6Y90 - chains A and B of the 6 polymer chains in the assembly; structure by electron microscopy, 3.69 A resolution.

== Chain A (and B) ==
Name: B-lymphocyte antigen CD20
Organism: Homo sapiens
Notes: chain B of this document is another copy of the same molecule, construct and numbering; everything in this record applies to it too
UniProtKB: P11836 (CD20_HUMAN); residues 45-216 here = UniProt positions 45-216
Sequence (172 residues; numbered 45 to 216; the number before each row is that of its first residue):
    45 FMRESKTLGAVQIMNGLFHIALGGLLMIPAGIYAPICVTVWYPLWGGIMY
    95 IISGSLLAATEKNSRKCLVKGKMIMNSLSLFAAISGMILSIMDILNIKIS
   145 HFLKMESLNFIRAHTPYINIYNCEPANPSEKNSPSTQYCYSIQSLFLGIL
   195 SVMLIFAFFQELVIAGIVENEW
Cystine bridges: Cys167-Cys183
Residues lining bound ligands: 1,2-diacyl-sn-glycero-3-phosphocholine (PC1): Ile135, Leu139, Lys142, Ile143, Leu191, Ser195, Leu198, Ile199
Swiss-Prot annotation at these positions:
  - region: Ala74 to Ile80 (Epitope 1), Phe146 to Pro160 (Epitope 2), Glu168 to Lys175 (Epitope 3 (recognized by antibodies, including Rituximab))
  - lipidation: Cys111 (S-palmitoyl cysteine)

== Chain A / chain B interface ==
Contacting residue pairs (48):
  Glu48(A) with Lys50(B), salt bridge
  Lys50(A) with Glu48(B), salt bridge
  Met58(A) with Val55(B), hydrophobic; Met58(B), hydrophobic; Asn59(B)
  Asn59(A) with Met58(B)
  Phe62(A) with Met58(B), hydrophobic; Phe62(B), hydrophobic; Phe200(B), hydrophobic
  Ala65(A) with Val196(B), hydrophobic
  Leu69(A) with Leu189(B); Gly192(B); Ile193(B), hydrophobic
  Ile72(A) with Ser185(B); Ser188(B)
  Pro73(A) with Ser185(B), hydrogen bond (backbone-side chain)
  Ala74(A) with Ser185(B)
  His158(A) with Gln181(B)
  Thr159(A) with Gln181(B)
  Tyr161(A) with Pro178(B)
  Ile162(A) with Tyr182(B), hydrophobic
  Asn163(A) with Tyr182(B), hydrogen bond (backbone-side chain)
  Ile164(A) with Tyr182(B), hydrophobic
  Cys167(A) with Tyr182(B)
  Pro178(A) with Tyr161(B)
  Gln181(A) with His158(B); Thr159(B); Ile162(B)
  Tyr182(A) with Ile162(B), hydrophobic; Asn163(B), hydrogen bond (side chain-backbone); Tyr182(B), hydrophobic; Cys183(B); Ile186(B), hydrophobic
  Cys183(A) with Tyr182(B), hydrogen bond
  Ser185(A) with Ile72(B); Pro73(B), hydrogen bond (side chain-backbone); Ala74(B); Ile186(B)
  Ile186(A) with Ser185(B); Ile186(B), hydrophobic
  Ser188(A) with Ile72(B)
  Leu189(A) with Ile72(B); Leu189(B), hydrophobic; Phe190(B), hydrophobic
  Gly192(A) with Leu69(B)
  Ile193(A) with Leu69(B), hydrophobic
  Val196(A) with Ala65(B), hydrophobic
  Phe200(A) with Phe62(B), hydrophobic
Other interface residues (no listed pair), chain A (34 interface residues in all): Thr51, Val55, Leu66, Ser179, Phe190
Other interface residues (no listed pair), chain B (35 interface residues in all): Thr51, Ala54, Ile164, Cys167, Ser179, Phe203

== Summary ==
The interface between chain A and chain B involves 34 residues on one side and 35 on the other, with 5
hydrogen bonds and 2 salt bridges. Polar pairs include Glu48(A)-Lys50(B), Pro73(A)-Ser185(B) and
Asn163(A)-Tyr182(B). Ligands of chain A: 1,2-diacyl-sn-glycero-3-phosphocholine.
Chain A and chain B are both B-lymphocyte antigen CD20 (Homo sapiens); the structure, Structure of full-length
CD20 in complex with Rituximab Fab, was determined by electron microscopy (same publication as 6Y97 and 6Y9A).
